PDB entry 8W2Q | electron microscopy, 3.06 A resolution | chains A and C of the 5 polymer chains in the assembly

[Chain A]
Name: RM.BsaXI
From: Geobacillus stearothermophilus
Notes: EC 2.1.1.72
UniProt: A0A4D7QEP1 (A0A4D7QEP1_GEOKU); residue numbers follow UniProt; this construct covers 1-916
Chain sequence (916 residues; numbered 1 to 916; the number before each row is that of its first residue):
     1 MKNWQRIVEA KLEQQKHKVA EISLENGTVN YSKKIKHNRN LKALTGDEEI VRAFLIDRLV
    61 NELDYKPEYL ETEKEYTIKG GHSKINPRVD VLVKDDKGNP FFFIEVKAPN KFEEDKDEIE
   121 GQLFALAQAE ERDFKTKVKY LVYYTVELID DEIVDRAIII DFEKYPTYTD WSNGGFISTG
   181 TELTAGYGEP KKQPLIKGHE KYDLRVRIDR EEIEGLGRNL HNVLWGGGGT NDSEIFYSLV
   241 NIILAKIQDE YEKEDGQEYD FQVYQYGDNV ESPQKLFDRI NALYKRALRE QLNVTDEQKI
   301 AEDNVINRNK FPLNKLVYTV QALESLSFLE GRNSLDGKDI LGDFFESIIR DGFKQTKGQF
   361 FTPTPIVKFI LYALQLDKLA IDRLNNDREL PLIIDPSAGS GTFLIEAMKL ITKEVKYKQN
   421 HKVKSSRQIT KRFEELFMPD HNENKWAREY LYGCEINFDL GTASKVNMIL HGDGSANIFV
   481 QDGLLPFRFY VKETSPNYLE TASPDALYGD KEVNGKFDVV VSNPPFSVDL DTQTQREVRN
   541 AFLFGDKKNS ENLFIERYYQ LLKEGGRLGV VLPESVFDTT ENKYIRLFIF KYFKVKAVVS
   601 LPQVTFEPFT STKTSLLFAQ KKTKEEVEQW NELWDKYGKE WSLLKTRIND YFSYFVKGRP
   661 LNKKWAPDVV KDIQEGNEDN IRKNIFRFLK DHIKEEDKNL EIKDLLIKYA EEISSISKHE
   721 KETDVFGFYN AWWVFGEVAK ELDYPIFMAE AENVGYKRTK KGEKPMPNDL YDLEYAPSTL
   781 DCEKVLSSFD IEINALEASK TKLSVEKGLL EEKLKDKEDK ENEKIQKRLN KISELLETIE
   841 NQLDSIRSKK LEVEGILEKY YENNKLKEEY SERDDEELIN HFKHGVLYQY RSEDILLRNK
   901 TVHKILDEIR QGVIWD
Construct notes: conflict Val146 (Ile in A0A4D7QEP1), Leu292 (Ile in A0A4D7QEP1), Gly912 (Glu in A0A4D7QEP1)
Ligand contacts: S-adenosylhomocysteine (SAH): Phe360, Phe361, Thr362, Pro396, Ser397, Ala398, Gly399, Ser400, Thr402, Phe403, Cys454, Glu455, Ile456, Asn457, Asp482, Gly483, Leu484, Asn523, Pro525, Val528, Phe554

[Chain C]
Name: S.BsaXI
From: Geobacillus stearothermophilus
UniProt: A0A226QBA7 (A0A226QBA7_9BACI); numbering as in UniProt (aligned over 1-476)
Chain sequence (476 residues; each row starts with the number of its first residue):
     1 MGLIQRRNFS TFASEPSVRF DFNYMKSVTP TTEEYYTYKS LFEVVPSTVP TLDESEPFKY
    61 AEIGHVSKNG EVFPVTLSFE DRDELNEDLF KKIEKGDIFL PERGNILISA IRPYLNKIVL
   121 IKEDDKTDIY FTKAFIQIKP LINSRILYYA LRTIFSEKIN AVSRQGKGYP TLKEDDLKTI
   181 QFSKKVIDNL LAKEEELISN IDALEKDIKE LKSIQRSKKE IVDEVFSSHF NINMVELMAL
   241 DSQRRVDVGL SSISSLNSTI RYSYRWNKMK LIQKYLYRDI DCIEPLGKYI LSSNNGWSPE
   301 SVVGGEGIPI LGQEHLEFDG VLNVSPTKAT TKTKNNMENF FIQEGDLFIS RGNTVDLVGL
   361 ACVVETEVTE DIIYPDLYIR LKIDEKVIHK KYLALLFNSF FGRLYFKYVS KGKNQTMVKI
   421 SSNELLNYYL PIPPMEEQLE IVGKIEEQIG AQNEIEKQIE EKRNQIRVII EETARS
Not modelled in the structure: 1
Construct notes: conflict Lys126 (Glu in A0A226QBA7), Glu437 (Gln in A0A226QBA7)

[Chain A / chain C interface]
Pairs across the interface (70; chain A residue first):
  Phe526(A) - Lys167(C)  hydrogen bond (backbone-side chain)
  Ser527(A) - Lys167(C)
  Pro573(A) - Lys167(C)
  Glu574(A) - Asp21(C)
  Ser575(A) - Gly166(C)
  Ser575(A) - Lys167(C)
  Phe577(A) - Arg19(C)
  Phe577(A) - Phe20(C)  hydrogen bond (backbone-backbone)
  Phe577(A) - Asp21(C)
  Asp578(A) - Arg164(C)  hydrogen bond (backbone-side chain)
  Asp578(A) - Gln165(C)  hydrogen bond (side chain-backbone)
  Asp578(A) - Gly166(C)  hydrogen bond (side chain-backbone)
  Thr579(A) - Gly166(C)
  Thr580(A) - Ser17(C)
  Thr580(A) - Arg164(C)
  Thr580(A) - Lys173(C)
  Lys583(A) - Pro16(C)
  Lys583(A) - Val18(C)
  Arg586(A) - Ser17(C)  hydrogen bond (side chain-backbone)
  Arg586(A) - Val18(C)
  Arg586(A) - Phe20(C)
  Phe590(A) - Phe9(C)  hydrophobic
  Phe590(A) - Phe20(C)  hydrophobic
  Ser600(A) - Phe22(C)
  Gln603(A) - Gln165(C)
  Thr612(A) - Lys167(C)
  Lys613(A) - Gln165(C)
  Trp630(A) - Phe9(C)  hydrophobic
  Asp691(A) - Ala13(C)
  Lys694(A) - Thr37(C)  hydrogen bond
  Lys708(A) - Lys39(C)
  Trp732(A) - Ala13(C)  hydrogen bond (side chain-backbone)
  Trp732(A) - Glu15(C)  hydrogen bond (side chain-backbone)
  Trp732(A) - Pro16(C)
  Phe735(A) - Phe9(C)  hydrophobic
  Phe735(A) - Phe12(C)  hydrophobic
  Phe735(A) - Val18(C)  hydrophobic
  Gly736(A) - Ala13(C)
  Ala739(A) - Phe9(C)  hydrophobic
  Ala739(A) - Ser10(C)
  Lys740(A) - Ser10(C)
  Leu742(A) - Phe9(C)
  Asp743(A) - Asn8(C)
  Asp743(A) - Phe9(C)  hydrogen bond (side chain-backbone)
  Asp743(A) - Ser10(C)  hydrogen bond (side chain-backbone)
  Tyr744(A) - Asn8(C)
  Tyr744(A) - Phe9(C)  hydrogen bond (backbone-backbone)
  Pro745(A) - Arg7(C)
  Pro745(A) - Asn8(C)
  Ile746(A) - Arg6(C)
  Ile746(A) - Arg7(C)  hydrogen bond (backbone-backbone)
  Ile746(A) - Phe12(C)  hydrophobic
  Phe747(A) - Ile4(C)  hydrophobic
  Phe747(A) - Arg6(C)
  Met748(A) - Ile4(C)
  Met748(A) - Gln5(C)  hydrogen bond (backbone-backbone)
  Met748(A) - Arg7(C)
  Met748(A) - Phe22(C)  hydrophobic
  Ala749(A) - Leu3(C)
  Ala749(A) - Phe22(C)  hydrophobic
  Glu750(A) - Gly2(C)
  Glu750(A) - Leu3(C)  hydrogen bond (backbone-backbone)
  Glu750(A) - Phe22(C)
  Glu752(A) - Gly2(C)  hydrogen bond (side chain-backbone)
  Lys764(A) - Ser301(C)  hydrogen bond (side chain-backbone)
  Lys764(A) - Val302(C)
  Pro765(A) - Val302(C)
  Met766(A) - Val302(C)  hydrophobic
  Asp769(A) - Gly2(C)
  Glu908(A) - Ile4(C)
Also at the interface, not in a pair above, chain A (43 interface residues in all): Val576, Ile693, Tyr709
Also at the interface, not in a pair above, chain C (34 interface residues in all): Ser14, Asn23, Met25, Tyr35, Tyr36, Glu300

[Summary]
The interface between chain A and chain C involves 43 residues on one side and 34 on the other, with 17
hydrogen bonds. Among the polar pairs are Phe526(A)-Lys167(C), Asp578(A)-Arg164(C) and Asp578(A)-Gln165(C).
Bound to chain A: S-adenosylhomocysteine.
Chain A is RM.BsaXI and chain C is S.BsaXI, both from Geobacillus stearothermophilus; the structure, BsaXI-DNA
complex II, was determined by electron microscopy.
